Entry 8VKI (electron microscopy, 2.96 A resolution); this record covers chains N and A of the 34 polymer chains in the assembly.

== Chain N ==
Molecule: Large ribosomal subunit protein uL16
Organism: Mycolicibacterium smegmatis MC2 155
UniProtKB: A0QSD8 (RL16_MYCS2); residues 1-138 here = UniProt positions 1-138
Chain sequence (138 residues; numbered 1 to 138; the number before each row is that of its first residue):
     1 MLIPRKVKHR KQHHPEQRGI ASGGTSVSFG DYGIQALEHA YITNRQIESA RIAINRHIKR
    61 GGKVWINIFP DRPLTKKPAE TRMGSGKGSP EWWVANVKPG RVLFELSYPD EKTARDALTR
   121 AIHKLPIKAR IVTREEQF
Disordered / not traced: 137-138

== Chain A ==
Molecule: 23S ribosomal RNA
Organism: Mycolicibacterium smegmatis MC2 155
Sequence (3120 nucleotides; each row starts with the number of its first residue):
     1 UAAGUGUUUA AGGGCGCAUG GUGGAUGCCU UGGCACUGGG AGCCGAUGAA GGACGUAGGA
    61 GGCUGCGAUA AGCCUCGGGG AGCUGUCAAC CGAGCGUUGA UCCGAGGAUG UCCGAAUGGG
   121 GAAACCCGGC ACGAGUGAUG UCGUGUCACC AGGCGCUGAA UAUAUAGGCG UCUGGGGGGA
   181 ACGCGGGGAA GUGAAACAUC UCAGUACCCG UAGGAAGAGA AAACAAAAUG UGAUUCCGUG
   241 AGUAGUGGCG AGCGAAAGCG GAGGAUGGCU AAACCGUAUG CAUGUGAUAC CGGGUAGGGG
   301 UUGUGUGUGC GGGGUUGUGG GACCUAUCUU UCCGGCUCUA CCUGGCUGGA GGGCAGUGAG
   361 AAAAUGUUGU GGUUAGCGGA AAUGGCUUGG GAUGGCCUGC CGUAGACGGU GAGAGCCCGG
   421 UACGUGAAAA CCCGACGUCU GUCUUGAUGG UGUUCCCGAG UAGCAGCGGG CCCGUGGAAU
   481 CUGCUGUGAA UCUGCCGGGA CCACCCGGUA AGCCUGAAUA CUUCCCAGUG ACCGAUAGCG
   541 GAUUAGUACC GUGAGGGAAU GGUGAAAAGU ACCCCGGGAG GGGAGUGAAA GAGUACCUGA
   601 AACCGUGCGC UUACAAUCCG UCAGAGCCCU CGACGUGUCG UGGGGUGAUG GCGUGCCUUU
   661 UGAAGAAUGA GCCUGCGAGU CAGGGACAUG UCGCGAGGUU AACCCGGGUG GGGUAGCCGC
   721 AGCGAAAGCG AGUCUGAAUA GGGCGUAUCC ACACAAGAGU GUGUGGUGUA GUGGUGUGUU
   781 CUGGACCCGA AGCGGAGUGA UCUACCCAUG GCCAGGGUGA AGCGCGGGUA AGACCGCGUG
   841 GAGGCCCGAA CCCACUUAGG UUGAAGACUG AGGGGAUGAG CUGUGGGUAG GGGUGAAAGG
   901 CCAAUCAAAC UCCGUGAUAG CUGGUUCUCC CCGAAAUGCA UUUAGGUGCA GCGUCGCAUG
   961 UUUCUUGCCG GAGGUAGAGC UACUGGAUGG CCGAUGGGCC CCACAGGGUU ACUGACGUCA
  1021 GCCAAACUCC GAAUGCCGGU AAGUCCAAGA GUGCGGCAGU GAGACGGCGG GGGAUAAGCU
  1081 CCGUGCGUCG AGAGGGAAAC AGCCCAGAUC GCCGGCUAAG GCCCCUAAGC GUGUGCUAAG
  1141 UGGAAAAGGA UGUGCAGUCG CGAAGACAAC CAGGAGGUUG GCUUAGAAGC AGCCACCCUU
  1201 GAAAGAGUGC GUAAUAGCUC ACUGGUCAAG UGAUUGUGCG CCGAUAAUGU AGCGGGGCUC
  1261 AAGCACACCG CCGAAGCCGC GGCAGCCAAC GUGUUGGCUG GGUAGGGGAG CGUCCUGCAU
  1321 CCGGUGAAGC CGCCGAGUGA UCGAGUGGUG GAGGGUGUGG GAGUGAGAAU GCAGGCAUGA
  1381 GUAGCGAUUA GGCAAGUGAG AACCUUGCCC GCCGAAAGAC CAAGGGUUCC UGGGCCAGGC
  1441 CAGUCCGCCC AGGGUGAGUC GGGACCUAAG GCGAGGCCGA CAGGCGUAGU CGAUGGACAA
  1501 CGGGUUGAUA UUCCCGUACC CGUGUAUGUG CGUCCAUGAU GAAUCAGCGG UACUAACCAU
  1561 CCAAAACCAC CGUGACCGCA CCUUUCGGGG UGUGGCGUUG GUGGGGCUGC AUGGGACCUU
  1621 CGUUGGUAGU AGUCAAGCGA UGGGGUGACG CAGGAAGGUA GCCGUACCGG UCAGUGGUAA
  1681 UACCGGGGUA AGCCUGUAGG GAGUCAGAUA GGUAAAUCCG UCUGGCAUAU AUCCUGAGAG
  1741 GUGAUGCAUA GCCGAGUGAG GCGAAUUCGG UGAUCCUAUG CUGCCGAGAA AAGCCUCUAG
  1801 CGAGGACAUA CACGGCCCGU ACCCCAAACC AACACAGGUG GUCAGGUAGA GAAUACUAAG
  1861 GCGUACGAGU GAACUAUGGU UAAGGAACUC GGCAAAAUGC CCCCGUAACU UCGGGAGAAG
  1921 GGGGACCCAC AUGGCGUGUA AGCCUUUACG GCCCAAGCGU GAGUGGGUGG CACAAACCAG
  1981 UGAGAAGCGA CUGUUUACUA AAAACACAGG UCCGUGCGAA GUCGCAAGAC GAUGUAUACG
  2041 GACUGACGCC UGCCCGGUGC UGGAAGGUUA AGAGGACCCG UUAACUCCCU UUGGGGGUGA
  2101 AGCGGAGAAU UUAAGCCCCA GUAAACGGCG GUGGUAACUA UAACCAUCCU AAGGUAGCGA
  2161 AAUUCCUUGU CGGGUAAGUU CCGACCUGCA CGAAUGGCGU AACGACUUCU CAACUGUCUC
  2221 AACCAUAGAC UCGGCGAAAU UGCACUACGA GUAAAGAUGC UCGUUACGCG CGGCAGGACG
  2281 AAAAGACCCC GGGACCUUCA CUACAACUUG GUAUUGGUGC UCGAUACGGU UUGUGUAGGA
  2341 UAGGUGGGAG ACUGUGAAGC UCACACGCCA GUGUGGGUGG AGUCGUUGUU GAAAUACCAC
  2401 UCUGAUCGUA UUGGGCCUCU AACCUCGGAC CGUAUAUCCG GUUCAGGGAC AGUGCCUGGU
  2461 GGGUAGUUUA ACUGGGGCGG UUGCCUCCUA AAAUGUAACG GAGGCGCCCA AAGGUUCCCU
  2521 CAACCUGGAC GGCAAUCAGG UGUUGAGUGU AAGUGCACAA GGGAGCUUGA CUGCGAGACG
  2581 GACAUGUCGA GCAGGGACGA AAGUCGGGAC UAGUGAUCCG GCACCUCUGA GUGGAAGGGG
  2641 UGUCGCUCAA CGGAUAAAAG GUACCCCGGG GAUAACAGGC UGAUCUUCCC CAAGAGUCCA
  2701 UAUCGACGGG AUGGUUUGGC ACCUCGAUGU CGGCUCGUCG CAUCCUGGGG CUGGAGCAGG
  2761 UCCCAAGGGU UGGGCUGUUC GCCCAUUAAA GCGGCACGCG AGCUGGGUUU AGAACGUCGU
  2821 GAGACAGUUC GGUCUCUAUC CGCCGCGCGC GUCAGAAGCU UGAGGAAACC UGUCCCUAGU
  2881 ACGAGAGGAC CGGGACGGAC GAACCUCUGG UAUACCAGUU GUCCCACCAG GGGCACGGCU
  2941 GGAUAGCCAC GUUCGGACAG GAUAACCGCU GAAAGCAUCU AAGCGGGAAA CCUCUUCCAA
  3001 GACCAGGCUU CUCACCCUCU AGGAGGGAUA AGGCCCCCCG CAGACCACGG GAUUGAUAGA
  3061 CCAGACCUGG AAGCCUAGUA AUAGGUGCAG GGAACUGGCA CUAACCGGCC GAAAACUUAC
Disordered / not traced: 1, 1546-1619, 2064-2118, 2136-2144, 2152, 2164-2191

== Interface between chain N and chain A ==
Contacting residue pairs (97):
  Pro4(N) with G986(A), sugar contact; A987(A), phosphate contact
  Arg5(N) with G986(A), phosphate contact; A987(A), hydrogen bond to the phosphate
  Lys6(N) with G985(A), phosphate contact; G986(A), sugar contact
  Lys8(N) with U984(A), base contact; C1027(A), salt bridge to the phosphate
  His9(N) with A1026(A), stacking on the base; C1027(A), salt bridge to the phosphate
  Lys11(N) with A1025(A), hydrogen bond to the base; A1026(A), hydrogen bond to the base; G2501(A), sugar contact; A2502(A), phosphate contact
  Gln12(N) with A1025(A), base contact; A1026(A), base contact
  His13(N) with A1025(A), stacking on the base; G1071(A), hydrogen bond to the phosphate; G1072(A), phosphate contact; U2489(A), sugar contact
  His14(N) with G1071(A), phosphate contact; U1075(A), hydrogen bond to the sugar
  Pro15(N) with U1075(A), base contact
  Glu16(N) with G977(A), phosphate contact; G1070(A), phosphate contact
  Gln17(N) with U1075(A), hydrogen bond to the base
  Arg18(N) with A976(A), hydrogen bond to the sugar; G977(A), salt bridge to the phosphate
  Ser22(N) with A978(A), hydrogen bond to the phosphate
  Gly23(N) with C1022(A), phosphate contact
  Gly24(N) with C1022(A), hydrogen bond to the phosphate
  Ser28(N) with G1021(A), sugar contact
  Phe29(N) with U988(A), base contact; A1020(A), base contact
  Tyr41(N) with U1075(A), base contact
  Arg45(N) with G2708(A), salt bridge to the phosphate
  Gln46(N) with G2708(A), phosphate contact; G2709(A), hydrogen bond to the phosphate
  Ser49(N) with C2707(A), sugar contact; G2708(A), hydrogen bond to the sugar
  Arg56(N) with A2693(A), hydrogen bond to the sugar; A2706(A), hydrogen bond to the base
  Lys63(N) with G989(A), phosphate contact; G990(A), salt bridge to the phosphate
  Trp65(N) with G989(A), hydrogen bond to the sugar
  Phe69(N) with A987(A), phosphate contact
  Asp71(N) with G986(A), sugar contact
  Arg72(N) with A1024(A), sugar contact
  Leu74(N) with U1075(A), phosphate contact
  Thr75(N) with G1073(A), phosphate contact; A1074(A), sugar contact
  Lys76(N) with A1074(A), phosphate contact
  Lys77(N) with G1073(A), sugar contact; A1074(A), hydrogen bond to the phosphate
  Glu80(N) with G2718(A), sugar contact
  Thr81(N) with G2719(A), sugar contact
  Arg82(N) with G2474(A), sugar contact; G2475(A), salt bridge to the phosphate; G2719(A), salt bridge to the phosphate; C2720(A), salt bridge to the phosphate
  Met83(N) with G1072(A), base contact; G1073(A), sugar contact; A1076(A), base contact; A1077(A), base contact; G2474(A), base contact; G2719(A), sugar contact; C2720(A), hydrogen bond to the phosphate
  Gly84(N) with G2474(A), base contact; C2499(A), sugar contact; G2500(A), phosphate contact
  Ser85(N) with C2499(A), hydrogen bond to the sugar; G2500(A), hydrogen bond to the phosphate
  Gly86(N) with C2499(A), hydrogen bond to the phosphate; G2500(A), hydrogen bond to the phosphate; G2501(A), phosphate contact
  Lys87(N) with G1072(A), salt bridge to the phosphate; G1073(A), salt bridge to the phosphate; G2500(A), hydrogen bond to the phosphate; G2501(A), hydrogen bond to the phosphate
  Gly88(N) with G1073(A), hydrogen bond to the phosphate
  Trp92(N) with A1074(A), sugar contact; U1075(A), phosphate contact
  Arg101(N) with C1022(A), hydrogen bond to the sugar
  Arg120(N) with C2691(A), sugar contact; A2692(A), salt bridge to the phosphate; A2693(A), phosphate contact
  His123(N) with C2691(A), sugar contact; G2708(A), hydrogen bond to the base
  Lys124(N) with C2691(A), hydrogen bond to the base; C2707(A), base contact; G2708(A), hydrogen bond to the sugar; G2709(A), sugar contact
  Leu125(N) with G2709(A), sugar contact
  Pro126(N) with G2709(A), phosphate contact; G2710(A), phosphate contact
  Lys128(N) with A1147(A), salt bridge to the phosphate; G1148(A), phosphate contact
Other interface residues (no listed pair), chain N (51 interface residues in all): Ile3, Ile66
Other interface residues (no listed pair), chain A (49 interface residues in all): G979, C1023, G1149, G2476

== Overview ==
Chain N and chain A form an interface of 51 and 49 residues respectively, with 27 hydrogen bonds, 12 salt
bridges and 2 aromatic stacking contacts. Among the polar pairs are Lys11(N)-A1025(A), Lys11(N)-A1026(A) and
Gln17(N)-U1075(A).
Here chain N is Large ribosomal subunit protein uL16 and chain A is 23S ribosomal RNA, both from
Mycolicibacterium smegmatis MC2 155. Entry 8VKI (Structure of Mycobacterium smegmatis 50S ribosomal subunit
bound to HflX:50S-HflX-C) was determined by electron microscopy (same publication as 8VIO, 8VK0, 8VK7, 8VKW,
8VPK, 8VR4, 8VR8 and 8VRL).
